Entry 5JHS (X-ray diffraction, 3.00 A resolution); this record covers chains H and I of the 28 polymer chains in the assembly.

== Chain H ==
Protein: Proteasome subunit beta type-2
From: Saccharomyces cerevisiae (strain ATCC 204508 / S288c)
Notes: EC 3.4.25.1
UniProt: P25043 (PSB2_YEAST); residues 1-232 here correspond to UniProt positions 30-261 (UniProt number = residue number + 29)
Amino-acid sequence (232 residues; each row starts with the number of its first residue):
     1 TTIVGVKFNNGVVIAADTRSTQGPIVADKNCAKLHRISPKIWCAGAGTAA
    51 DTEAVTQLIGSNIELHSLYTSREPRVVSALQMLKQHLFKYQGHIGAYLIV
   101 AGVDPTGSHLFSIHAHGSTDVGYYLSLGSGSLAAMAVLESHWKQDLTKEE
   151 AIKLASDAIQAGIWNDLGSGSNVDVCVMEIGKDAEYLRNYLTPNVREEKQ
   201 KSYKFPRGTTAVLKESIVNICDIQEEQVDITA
Unresolved in the structure: 223-232
Glycans and other covalent adducts: compound 6KG linked to Thr-1
Small-molecule neighbours: 6KG (Nalpha-[(2S)-2-{[(2S)-2-azido-3-phenylpropanoyl]amino}-4-cyclohexylbutanoyl]-N-[(2R,3S,4S)-1,3-dihydroxy-2,6-dimethylheptan-4-yl]-L-phenylalaninamide): Arg-19, Ser-20, Thr-21, Gln-22, Ala-27, Cys-31, Lys-33, Gly-45, Ala-46, Gly-47, Thr-48, Ala-49, Thr-52, Ser-129, Gly-168
Swiss-Prot annotation at these positions:
  - active site: Thr-1 (Nucleophile)

== Chain I ==
Protein: Proteasome subunit beta type-3
From: Saccharomyces cerevisiae (strain ATCC 204508 / S288c)
Notes: EC 3.4.25.1
UniProt: P25451 (PSB3_YEAST); residues 0-204 here correspond to UniProt positions 1-205 (UniProt number = residue number + 1)
Amino-acid sequence (205 residues; row label = number of the first residue in the row; numbering starts at 0):
     0 MSDPSSINGGIVVAMTGKDCVAIACDLRLGSQSLGVSNKFEKIFHYGHVF
    50 LGITGLATDVTTLNEMFRYKTNLYKLKEERAIEPETFTQLVSSSLYERRF
   100 GPYFVGPVVAGINSKSGKPFIAGFDLIGCIDEAKDFIVSGTASDQLFGMC
   150 ESLYEPNLEPEDLFETISQALLNAADRDALSGWGAVVYIIKKDEVVKRYL
   200 KMRQD
Unresolved in the structure: 0
Metal / ion sites: Mg2+ site 1: Ala-174, Asp-177, Ser-180; Mg2+ site 2: Asp-204 (shared with 3 residues of chain Y)
Small-molecule neighbours: 6KG (Nalpha-[(2S)-2-{[(2S)-2-azido-3-phenylpropanoyl]amino}-4-cyclohexylbutanoyl]-N-[(2R,3S,4S)-1,3-dihydroxy-2,6-dimethylheptan-4-yl]-L-phenylalaninamide): Gly-122, Phe-123, Asp-124, Leu-125, Ile-126, Cys-128, Ile-129, Asp-130
Swiss-Prot annotation at these positions:
  - modified residue: Ser-30 (Phosphoserine)
  - cross-link: Lys-69 (Glycyl lysine isopeptide (Lys-Gly) (interchain with G-Cter in ubiquitin))

== Chain H / chain I interface ==
Contacting residue pairs (58):
  Ile-25(H) with Asp-143(I); Phe-146(I), hydrophobic
  Val-26(H) with Phe-146(I)
  Ala-27(H) with Asp-130(I); Phe-146(I), hydrophobic
  Asp-28(H) with Asp-130(I); Glu-131(I)
  Lys-29(H) with Glu-150(I), salt bridge
  Thr-48(H) with Ile-126(I)
  Ala-49(H) with Cys-128(I), hydrophobic
  Ala-50(H) with Tyr-95(I); Ile-126(I), hydrophobic; Cys-128(I)
  Asp-51(H) with Tyr-95(I), hydrogen bond; Arg-98(I), salt bridge
  Ala-54(H) with Tyr-95(I)
  Tyr-90(H) with Phe-99(I), hydrophobic
  His-93(H) with Arg-98(I), hydrogen bond (backbone-side chain); Phe-99(I)
  Ile-94(H) with Phe-99(I), hydrophobic
  Arg-196(H) with Glu-150(I), salt bridge
  Lys-199(H) with Glu-150(I); Ser-151(I); Tyr-153(I), hydrogen bond (side chain-backbone)
  Ser-202(H) with Glu-154(I), hydrogen bond
  Tyr-203(H) with Ser-151(I); Leu-152(I), hydrophobic
  Lys-204(H) with Glu-154(I); Asp-161(I)
  Phe-205(H) with Gln-168(I)
  Arg-207(H) with Glu-160(I); Asp-161(I), salt bridge
  Gly-208(H) with Glu-164(I), hydrogen bond (backbone-side chain)
  Thr-209(H) with Glu-164(I)
  Thr-210(H) with Glu-164(I), hydrogen bond; Ser-167(I); Gln-168(I), hydrogen bond; Leu-199(I)
  Ala-211(H) with Leu-199(I); Lys-200(I), hydrogen bond (backbone-backbone)
  Val-212(H) with Phe-163(I), hydrophobic; Tyr-198(I)
  Leu-213(H) with Tyr-198(I), hydrogen bond (backbone-backbone); Leu-199(I); Lys-200(I)
  Lys-214(H) with Lys-196(I); Arg-197(I); Tyr-198(I), hydrogen bond (backbone-backbone)
  Glu-215(H) with Lys-196(I); Arg-197(I), salt bridge
  Ser-216(H) with Val-195(I); Lys-196(I), hydrogen bond (backbone-backbone)
  Ile-217(H) with Val-194(I)
  Val-218(H) with Val-194(I), hydrogen bond (backbone-backbone); Lys-196(I)
  Ile-220(H) with Gly-46(I); Val-194(I), hydrophobic
  Asp-222(H) with Lys-74(I), salt bridge
Also at the interface, not in a pair above, chain H (36 interface residues in all): Gln-57, Pro-206, Asn-219
Also at the interface, not in a pair above, chain I (41 interface residues in all): His-44, His-47, Phe-49, Gln-88, Asp-124, Gly-127, Asp-134, Glu-158, Thr-165, Leu-171, Tyr-187, Glu-193

== Overview ==
36 residues of chain H and 41 residues of chain I are in contact, with 12 hydrogen bonds and 6 salt bridges.
Among the polar pairs are Lys-29(H)/Glu-150(I), Asp-51(H)/Arg-98(I) and Arg-196(H)/Glu-150(I). Bound to chain
I: compound 6KG. Compound 6KG is covalently linked to Thr-1(H).
Here chain H is Proteasome subunit beta type-2 and chain I is Proteasome subunit beta type-3, both from
Saccharomyces cerevisiae (strain ATCC 204508 / S288c). Entry 5JHS (Yeast 20S proteasome in complex with the
peptidic epoxyketone inhibitor 15) was determined by X-ray diffraction together with 5JHR from the same study.
